PDB entry 9DJZ | electron microscopy, 3.90 A resolution | chains A and B of the 3 polymer chains in the assembly

[Chain A]
Protein: Dynein heavy chain, cytoplasmic
Organism: Saccharomyces cerevisiae
UniProtKB: P36022 (DYHC_YEAST); the construct has insertions or renumbered stretches relative to UniProt, so the offset changes along the chain: 1220-1488 = UniProt 1218-1486; 1511-4092 = UniProt 1511-4092
Sequence (2875 residues; row label = number of the first residue in the row; note: 22 numbers in that range are skipped by the numbering (no residue carries them; nothing is unmodelled there); a row labelled like 1488A-1488X holds insertion residues (1488A, then the next letters in order)):
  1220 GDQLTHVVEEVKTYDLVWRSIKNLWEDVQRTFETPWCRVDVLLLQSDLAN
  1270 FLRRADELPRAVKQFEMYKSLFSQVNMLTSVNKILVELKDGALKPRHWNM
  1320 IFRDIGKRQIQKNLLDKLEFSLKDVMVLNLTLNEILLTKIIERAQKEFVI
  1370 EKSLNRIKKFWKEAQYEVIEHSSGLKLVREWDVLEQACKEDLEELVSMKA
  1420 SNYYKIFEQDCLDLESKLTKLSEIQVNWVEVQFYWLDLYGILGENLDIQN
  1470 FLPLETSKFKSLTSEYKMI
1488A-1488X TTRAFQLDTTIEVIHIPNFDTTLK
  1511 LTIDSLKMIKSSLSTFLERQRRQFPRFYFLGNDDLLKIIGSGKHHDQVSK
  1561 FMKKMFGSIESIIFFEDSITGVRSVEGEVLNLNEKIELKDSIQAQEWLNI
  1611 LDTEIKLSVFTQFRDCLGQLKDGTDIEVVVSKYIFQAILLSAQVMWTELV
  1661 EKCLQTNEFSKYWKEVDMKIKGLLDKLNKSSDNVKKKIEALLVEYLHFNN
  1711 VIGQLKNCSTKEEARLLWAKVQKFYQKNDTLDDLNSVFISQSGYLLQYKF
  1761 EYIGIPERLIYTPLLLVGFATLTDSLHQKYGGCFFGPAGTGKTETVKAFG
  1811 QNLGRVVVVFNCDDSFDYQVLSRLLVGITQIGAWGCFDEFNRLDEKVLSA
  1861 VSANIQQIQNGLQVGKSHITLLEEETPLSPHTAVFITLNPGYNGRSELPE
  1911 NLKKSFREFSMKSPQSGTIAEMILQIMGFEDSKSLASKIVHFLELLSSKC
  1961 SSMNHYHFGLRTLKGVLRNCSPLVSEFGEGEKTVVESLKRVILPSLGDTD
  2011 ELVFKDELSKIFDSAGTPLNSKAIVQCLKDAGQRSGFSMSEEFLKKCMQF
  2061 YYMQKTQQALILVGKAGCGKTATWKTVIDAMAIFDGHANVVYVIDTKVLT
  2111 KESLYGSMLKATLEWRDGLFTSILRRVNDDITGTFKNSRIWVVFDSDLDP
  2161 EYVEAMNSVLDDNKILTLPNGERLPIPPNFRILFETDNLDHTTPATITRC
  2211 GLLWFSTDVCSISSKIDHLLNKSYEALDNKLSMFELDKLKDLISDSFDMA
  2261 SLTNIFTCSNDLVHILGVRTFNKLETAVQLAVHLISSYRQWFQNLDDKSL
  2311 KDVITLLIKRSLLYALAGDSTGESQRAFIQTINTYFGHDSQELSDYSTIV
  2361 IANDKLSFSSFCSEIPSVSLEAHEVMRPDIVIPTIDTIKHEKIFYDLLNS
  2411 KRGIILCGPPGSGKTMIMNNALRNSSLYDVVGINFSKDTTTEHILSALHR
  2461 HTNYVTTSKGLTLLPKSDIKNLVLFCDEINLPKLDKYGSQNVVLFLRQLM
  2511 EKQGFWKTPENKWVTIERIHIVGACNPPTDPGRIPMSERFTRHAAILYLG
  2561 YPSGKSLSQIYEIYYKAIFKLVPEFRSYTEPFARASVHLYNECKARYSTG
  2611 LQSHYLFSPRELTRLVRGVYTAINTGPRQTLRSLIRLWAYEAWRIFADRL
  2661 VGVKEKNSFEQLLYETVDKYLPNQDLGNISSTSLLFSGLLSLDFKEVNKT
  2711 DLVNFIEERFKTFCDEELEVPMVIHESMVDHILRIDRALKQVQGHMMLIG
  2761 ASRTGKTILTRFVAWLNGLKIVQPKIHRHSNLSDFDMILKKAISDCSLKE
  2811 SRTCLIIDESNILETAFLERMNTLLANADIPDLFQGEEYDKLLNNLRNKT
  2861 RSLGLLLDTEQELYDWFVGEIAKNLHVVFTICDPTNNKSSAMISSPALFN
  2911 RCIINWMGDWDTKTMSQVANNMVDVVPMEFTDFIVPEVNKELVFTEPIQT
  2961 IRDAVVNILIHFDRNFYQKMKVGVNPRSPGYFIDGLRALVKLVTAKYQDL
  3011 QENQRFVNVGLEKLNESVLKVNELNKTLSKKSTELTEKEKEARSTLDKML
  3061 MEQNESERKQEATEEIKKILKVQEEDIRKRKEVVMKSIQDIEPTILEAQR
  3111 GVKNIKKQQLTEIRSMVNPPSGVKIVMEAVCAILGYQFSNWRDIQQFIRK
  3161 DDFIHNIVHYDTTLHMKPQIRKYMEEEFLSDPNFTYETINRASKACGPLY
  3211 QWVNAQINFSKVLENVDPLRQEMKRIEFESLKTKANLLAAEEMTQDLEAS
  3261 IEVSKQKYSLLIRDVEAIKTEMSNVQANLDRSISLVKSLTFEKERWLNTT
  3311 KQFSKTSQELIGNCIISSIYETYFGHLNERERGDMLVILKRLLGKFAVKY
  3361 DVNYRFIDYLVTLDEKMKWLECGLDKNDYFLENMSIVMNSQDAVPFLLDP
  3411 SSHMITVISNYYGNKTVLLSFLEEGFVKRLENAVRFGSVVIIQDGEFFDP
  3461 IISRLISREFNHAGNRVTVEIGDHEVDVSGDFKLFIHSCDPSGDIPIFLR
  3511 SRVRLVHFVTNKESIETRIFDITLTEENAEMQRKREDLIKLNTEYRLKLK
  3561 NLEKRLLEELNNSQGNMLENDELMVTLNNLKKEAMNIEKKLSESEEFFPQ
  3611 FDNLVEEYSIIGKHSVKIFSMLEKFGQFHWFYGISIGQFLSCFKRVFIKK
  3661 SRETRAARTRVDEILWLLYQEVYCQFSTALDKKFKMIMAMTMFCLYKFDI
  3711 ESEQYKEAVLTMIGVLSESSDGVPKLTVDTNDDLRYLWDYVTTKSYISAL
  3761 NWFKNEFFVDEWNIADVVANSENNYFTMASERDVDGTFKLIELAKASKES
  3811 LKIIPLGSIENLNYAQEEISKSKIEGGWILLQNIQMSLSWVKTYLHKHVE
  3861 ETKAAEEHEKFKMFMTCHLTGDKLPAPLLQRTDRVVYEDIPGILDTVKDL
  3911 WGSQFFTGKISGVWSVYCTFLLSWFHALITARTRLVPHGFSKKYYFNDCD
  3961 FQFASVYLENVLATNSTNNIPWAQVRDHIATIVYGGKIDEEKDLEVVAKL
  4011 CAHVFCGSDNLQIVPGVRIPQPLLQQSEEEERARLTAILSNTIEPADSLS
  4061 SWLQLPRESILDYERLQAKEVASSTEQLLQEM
Unresolved in the structure: 1220-1442, 1488A-1488X, 1823-1828, 1902-1906, 2237-2244, 2362-2365, 2466-2470, 3040-3283, 3574-3578, 3737-3740, 3860-3866, 3917-3920, 4092
Sequence notes: conflict Gly1220 (Asn1218 in P36022), Phe1575 (Leu in P36022), Ser1578 (Phe in P36022), Glu1668 (Gln in P36022), Val1777 (Ile in P36022), Val1984 (Ile in P36022), Val2936 (Ile in P36022), Gln3266 (Arg in P36022), Gly3343 (Ala in P36022), Val3444 (Ile in P36022), Arg3556 (Lys in P36022), Asp3742 (Asn in P36022), Val3895 (Phe in P36022), Asp4072 (Asn in P36022)
Residues lining bound ligands:
  - ADP (adenosine-5'-diphosphate), molecule 1: Leu1769, Ile1770, Thr1772, Leu1775, Gly1799, Thr1800, Gly1801, Lys1802, Thr1803, Glu1804, Asp1848, Pro1924, Ile1929, Leu1970, Arg1971, Lys1974
  - ADP, molecule 2: Val2391, Ile2392, Thr2394, Thr2397, Pro2419, Pro2420, Gly2421, Ser2422, Gly2423, Lys2424, Thr2425, Met2426, Ile2570, Tyr2574, Pro2619, Arg2620, Thr2623
  - ADP, molecule 3: Val2730, Pro2731, Met2732, Val2733, His2735, Ala2761, Ser2762, Arg2763, Thr2764, Gly2765, Lys2766, Thr2767, Ile2768, Thr2890, Cys2892, Trp2920, Val2928, Ile2993, Arg2997, Glu3469, Arg3512
  - ATP (adenosine-5'-triphosphate): Phe2047, Ser2048, Lys2075, Ala2076, Gly2077, Cys2078, Gly2079, Lys2080, Thr2081, Ala2082, Asp2155, Glu2195, Cys2220, Ser2224, Lys2225, His2228, Arg2507, Glu2511, Arg2549, Arg2552, His2553
UniProt features mapped onto this chain:
  - binding site (ATP): Gly1796 to Thr1803, Gly2074 to Thr2081, Gly2418 to Thr2425, Gly2760 to Thr2767
From the paper describing this entry:
  - mutagenesis - D2868K: increased catalytic activity
  - mutagenesis - D2868K: unchanged binding to Lis1 (citing earlier work)

[Chain B]
Protein: Nuclear distribution protein PAC1
Organism: Saccharomyces cerevisiae
UniProtKB: P39946 (LIS1_YEAST); residues 1-494 here = UniProt positions 1-494
Sequence (495 residues; each row starts with the number of its first residue; numbering starts at 0):
     0 GMTNWQQQLPLTDTQKNELDKSVLRYLNWNYKQTVRHEHAQDYESVRHAI
    50 VTLSGFLLQESVDRQEFISNNDTSNESMVDIDELLLPKKWNSIVRLQKKI
   100 IELEQNTETLVSQIKDLNTQVSELAQFKPTTSNGTSAHNVLKWIPRNLPS
   150 CLINVESSVTSVKLHPNLPIVFVATDHGKLYAFDLFNYTIPLASLQSHTK
   200 AITSMDVLFTNYTNSSKKNYLVIVTASKDLQIHVFKWVSEECKFQQIRSL
   250 LGHEHIVSAVKIWQKNNDVHIASCSRDQTVKIWDFHNGWSLKTFQPHSQW
   300 VRSIDVLGDYIISGSHDTTLRLTHWPSGNGLSVGTGHEFPIEKVKFIHFI
   350 EDSPEIRFRTPSTDRYKNWGMQYCVSASRDRTIKIWEIPLPTLMAHRAPI
   400 PNPTDSNFRCVLTLKGHLSWVRDISIRGQYLFSCADDKSVRCWDLNTGQC
   450 LHVWEKLHTGFVNCLDLDVDFDSNVTPRQMMVTGGLDCKSNVFMR
Unresolved in the structure: 0-138
Sequence notes: expression tag (0)
From the paper describing this entry:
  - mutagenesis - R275A/R301A/R378A/W419A/K437A: abolished catalytic activity with Dynein heavy chain, cytoplasmic (chain A)
  - mutagenesis - R275A/R301A/R378A/W419A/K437A: abolished binding to Dynein heavy chain, cytoplasmic (chain A) (citing earlier work)

[How chain A and chain B interact]
Contacting residue pairs - 26 pairs, chain A then chain B:
  Thr2710(A) - Ser214(B)  hydrogen bond
  Asp2934(A) - Gln244(B)  hydrogen bond (backbone-side chain)
  Val2936(A) - Gln245(B)
  Pro2937(A) - Gln245(B)
  Glu2939(A) - Gln245(B)
  Glu2939(A) - Arg247(B)  salt bridge
  Glu2939(A) - Ser248(B)  hydrogen bond (backbone-side chain)
  Phe2940(A) - Ser248(B)
  Phe2940(A) - Leu250(B)
  Thr2941(A) - Leu250(B)
  Asp2942(A) - Leu250(B)
  Gln2959(A) - Asn286(B)
  Gln2959(A) - Trp288(B)  hydrogen bond (backbone-side chain)
  Thr2960(A) - His285(B)
  Arg2962(A) - Ile246(B)  hydrogen bond (side chain-backbone)
  Tyr3007(A) - His232(B)
  Tyr3007(A) - Gln245(B)
  Gln3011(A) - Gln195(B)  hydrogen bond (side chain-backbone)
  Gln3011(A) - Ser196(B)
  Gln3014(A) - Thr198(B)
  Arg3015(A) - His176(B)  hydrogen bond (side chain-backbone)
  Arg3015(A) - Gln195(B)
  Arg3015(A) - His197(B)
  Arg3015(A) - Thr198(B)  hydrogen bond (side chain-backbone)
  Asn3018(A) - Thr198(B)  hydrogen bond
  Asn3018(A) - Lys199(B)
Other interface residues (no listed pair), chain A (19 interface residues in all): Val2935, Val2945, Glu3012
Other interface residues (no listed pair), chain B (19 interface residues in all): Ser215, Gln230

[Summary]
Chain A and chain B each contribute 19 residues to their interface; the contacts include 9 hydrogen bonds and
1 salt bridge. Polar pairs include Glu2939(A)-Arg247(B), Thr2710(A)-Ser214(B) and Asp2934(A)-Gln244(B). From
the paper: D2868K of chain A increases catalytic activity; R275A/R301A/R378A/W419A/K437A of chain B abolish
catalytic activity with Dynein heavy chain, cytoplasmic (chain A).
Chain A is Dynein heavy chain, cytoplasmic and chain B is Nuclear distribution protein PAC1, both from
Saccharomyces cerevisiae; the structure, CryoEM structures of yeast cytoplasmic dynein in the presence of ATP
and Lis1, was determined by electron microscopy, deposited together with 9DJ7, 9DJU, 9DK0, 9DKH, 9DKM, 9DKX
and 6 further entries.
